Entry 5UHB (X-ray diffraction, 4.29 A resolution (low resolution: residue-level contacts below are approximate; hydrogen-bond / salt-bridge calls are withheld)); this record covers chains C and F of the 8 polymer chains in the assembly.

# Chain C
Protein: DNA-directed RNA polymerase subunit beta
From: Mycobacterium tuberculosis (strain ATCC 25618 / H37Rv)
Notes: EC 2.7.7.6
UniProtKB: P9WGY9 (RPOB_MYCTU); residues 1-1178 here = UniProt positions 1-1178
Chain sequence (1178 residues; each row starts with the number of its first residue):
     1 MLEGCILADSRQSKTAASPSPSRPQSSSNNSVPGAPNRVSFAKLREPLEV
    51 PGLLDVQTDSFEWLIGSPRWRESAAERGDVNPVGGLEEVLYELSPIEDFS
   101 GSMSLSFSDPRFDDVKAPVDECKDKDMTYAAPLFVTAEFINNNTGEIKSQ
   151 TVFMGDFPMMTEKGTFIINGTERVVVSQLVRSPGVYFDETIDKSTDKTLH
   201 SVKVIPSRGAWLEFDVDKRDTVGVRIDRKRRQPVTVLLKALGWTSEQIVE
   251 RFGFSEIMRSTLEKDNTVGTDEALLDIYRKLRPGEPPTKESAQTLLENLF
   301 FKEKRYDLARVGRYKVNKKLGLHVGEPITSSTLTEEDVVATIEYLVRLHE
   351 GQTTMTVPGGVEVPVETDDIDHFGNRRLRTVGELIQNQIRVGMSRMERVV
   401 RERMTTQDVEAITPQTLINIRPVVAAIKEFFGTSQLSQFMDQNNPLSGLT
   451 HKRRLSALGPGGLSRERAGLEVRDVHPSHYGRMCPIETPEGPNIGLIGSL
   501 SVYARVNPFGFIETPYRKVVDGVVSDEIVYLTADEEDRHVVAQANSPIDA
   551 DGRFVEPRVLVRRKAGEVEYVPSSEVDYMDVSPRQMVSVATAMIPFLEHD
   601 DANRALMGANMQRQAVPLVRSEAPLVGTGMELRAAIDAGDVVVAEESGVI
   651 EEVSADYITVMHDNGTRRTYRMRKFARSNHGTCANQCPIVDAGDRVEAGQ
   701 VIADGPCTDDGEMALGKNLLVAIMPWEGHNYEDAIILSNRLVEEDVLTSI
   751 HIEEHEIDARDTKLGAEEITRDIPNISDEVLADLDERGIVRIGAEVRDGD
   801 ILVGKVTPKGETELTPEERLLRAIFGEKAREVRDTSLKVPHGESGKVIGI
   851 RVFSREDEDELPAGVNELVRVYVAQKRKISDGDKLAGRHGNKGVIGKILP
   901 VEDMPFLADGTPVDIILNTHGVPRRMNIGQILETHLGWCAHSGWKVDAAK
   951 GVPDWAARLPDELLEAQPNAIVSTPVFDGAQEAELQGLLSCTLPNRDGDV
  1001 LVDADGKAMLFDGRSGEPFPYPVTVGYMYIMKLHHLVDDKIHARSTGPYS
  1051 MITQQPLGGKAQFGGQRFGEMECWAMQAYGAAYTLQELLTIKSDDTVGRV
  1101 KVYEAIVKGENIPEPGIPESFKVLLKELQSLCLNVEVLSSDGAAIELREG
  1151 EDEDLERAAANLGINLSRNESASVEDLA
Not modelled in the structure: 1-27, 1154-1178
Small-molecule neighbours: rifampicin (RFP): R173, V176, S434, Q435, L436, S437, Q438, F439, M440, D441, H451, R454, S456, L458, R465, P489, N493, I497, R613, H680
UniProt features mapped onto this chain:
  - natural variant: V423 (V423A: In strain: vr1), L436 (L436P: In strain: vr2), S437 (S437T: In strain: vr3), Q438 to D441 (sequence variant, change not given here; In strain: RJ49), Q438 (Q438L: In strain: vr4), F439 (F439V: In strain: RJ37), M440 to N443 (deletion: In strain: RJ55), D441 (D441V: In strain: vr3), L449 to K452 (sequence variant, change not given here; In strain: RJ48), H451 (H451D: In strain: vr5; H451L: In strain: SP28; H451N: In strain: vr6; H451P: In strain: vr8; H451Q: In strain: vr1; H451R: In strain: vr7), S456 (S456L: In strain: vr11 and RJ37; S456Q: In strain: vr9; S456W: In strain: vr10), L458 (L458P: In strain: vr12 and SP22)
  - mutagenesis: E138 (E138R: Weakens interaction with TRCF and CarD), I147 (I147A: Weakens interaction with TRCF and CarD), K148 (K148A: Does not affect association with TRCF, but weakens interaction with CarD), S149 (S149A: Does not affect association with TRCF, but weakens interaction with CarD)

# Chain F
Protein: RNA polymerase sigma factor SigA
From: Mycobacterium tuberculosis (strain ATCC 25618 / H37Rv)
UniProtKB: P9WGI1 (SIGA_MYCTU); residue numbers follow UniProt; this construct covers 1-528
Chain sequence (528 residues; row label = number of the first residue in the row):
     1 MAATKASTATDEPVKRTATKSPAASASGAKTGAKRTAAKSASGSPPAKRA
    51 TKPAARSVKPASAPQDTTTSTIPKRKTRAAAKSAAAKAPSARGHATKPRA
   101 PKDAQHEAATDPEDALDSVEELDAEPDLDVEPGEDLDLDAADLNLDDLED
   151 DVAPDADDDLDSGDDEDHEDLEAEAAVAPGQTADDDEEIAEPTEKDKASG
   201 DFVWDEDESEALRQARKDAELTASADSVRAYLKQIGKVALLNAEEEVELA
   251 KRIEAGLYATQLMTELSERGEKLPAAQRRDMMWICRDGDRAKNHLLEANL
   301 RLVVSLAKRYTGRGMAFLDLIQEGNLGLIRAVEKFDYTKGYKFSTYATWW
   351 IRQAITRAMADQARTIRIPVHMVEVINKLGRIQRELLQDLGREPTPEELA
   401 KEMDITPEKVLEIQQYAREPISLDQTIGDEGDSQLGDFIEDSEAVVAVDA
   451 VSFTLLQDQLQSVLDTLSEREAGVVRLRFGLTDGQPRTLDEIGQVYGVTR
   501 ERIRQIESKTMSKLRHPSRSQVLRDYLD
Not modelled in the structure: 1-206, 428-429

# How chain C and chain F interact
Residue-residue contacts - 59 pairs, chain C then chain F:
  K116(C) - R392(F)
  F153(C) - L387(F)
  F153(C) - Q388(F)
  F153(C) - G391(F)
  E272(C) - S209(F)
  E272(C) - A211(F)
  L275(C) - L212(F)
  R279(C) - A215(F)
  R282(C) - R229(F)
  P283(C) - S224(F)
  G284(C) - A219(F)
  G284(C) - T222(F)
  G284(C) - K233(F)
  E285(C) - A219(F)
  E285(C) - R229(F)
  P287(C) - L212(F)
  P287(C) - R216(F)
  K289(C) - D207(F)
  K289(C) - L212(F)
  R398(C) - R309(F)
  E402(C) - R309(F)
  Q415(C) - Q388(F)
  I420(C) - Q388(F)
  R421(C) - G380(F)
  R421(C) - R384(F)
  T815(C) - F453(F)
  P816(C) - F479(F)
  P816(C) - G480(F)
  E817(C) - Q457(F)
  R819(C) - R478(F)
  R819(C) - F479(F)
  R819(C) - P486(F)
  L820(C) - L460(F)
  L820(C) - V475(F)
  L821(C) - L456(F)
  I824(C) - L514(F)
  F825(C) - S518(F)
  F825(C) - L523(F)
  F825(C) - R524(F)
  F825(C) - L527(F)
  E827(C) - L527(F)
  R855(C) - L411(F)
  A863(C) - L411(F)
  A863(C) - Q415(F)
  P1048(C) - E440(F)
  Y1049(C) - D441(F)
  S1050(C) - D441(F)
  M1051(C) - I439(F)
  M1051(C) - E440(F)
  M1051(C) - D441(F)
  Q1054(C) - D441(F)
  L1057(C) - D437(F)
  L1057(C) - F438(F)
  L1057(C) - E440(F)
  Y1103(C) - A447(F)
  Y1103(C) - V448(F)
  E1104(C) - V451(F)
  V1107(C) - V451(F)
  K1108(C) - L455(F)
Interface residues without a listed pair, chain C (50 interface residues in all): V152, D156, P286, V424, N775, A823, E860, P862, T1046, G1058, Q1062, R1099, V1100
Interface residues without a listed pair, chain F (58 interface residues in all): E208, E220, K308, T311, E393, P396, R418, S442, A444, V445, A450, D458, L481, M511, Y526

# In short
The interface between chain C and chain F involves 50 residues on one side and 58 on the other. Chain C binds
rifampicin. From UniProt: 4 mutagenesis sites on chain C.
Here chain C is DNA-directed RNA polymerase subunit beta and chain F is RNA polymerase sigma factor SigA, both
from Mycobacterium tuberculosis (strain ATCC 25618 / H37Rv). Entry 5UHB (Crystal structure of Mycobacterium
tuberculosis transcription initiation complex in complex with Rifampin) was determined by X-ray diffraction
(same publication as 5UH5, 5UH6, 5UH8, 5UH9, 5UHA, 5UHC and 4 further entries).
